Entry 1K8A (X-ray diffraction, 3.00 A resolution); this record covers chains A and C of the 30 polymer chains in the assembly.

[Chain A]
Molecule: 23S RRNA
Source organism: Haloarcula marismortui
Sequence (2922 nucleotides; each row starts with the number of its first residue):
     2 UUGGCUACUA UGCCAGCUGG UGGAUUGCUC GGCUCAGGCG CUGAUGAAGG ACGUGCCAAG
    62 CUGCGAUAAG CCAUGGGGAG CCGCACGGAG GCGAAGAACC AUGGAUUUCC GAAUGAGAAU
   122 CUCUCUAACA AUUGCUUCGC GCAAUGAGGA ACCCCGAGAA CUGAAACAUC UCAGUAUCGG
   182 GAGGAACAGA AAACGCAAUG UGAUGUCGUU AGUAACCGCG AGUGAACGCG AUACAGCCCA
   242 AACCGAAGCC CUCACGGGCA AUGUGGUGUC AGGGCUACCU CUCAUCAGCC GACCGUCUCG
   302 ACGAAGUCUC UUGGAACAGA GCGUGAUACA GGGUGACAAC CCCGUACUCG AGACCAGUAC
   362 GACGUGCGGU AGUGCCAGAG UAGCGGGGGU UGGAUAUCCC UCGCGAAUAA CGCAGGCAUC
   422 GACUGCGAAG GCUAAACACA ACCUGAGACC GAUAGUGAAC AAGUAGUGUG AACGAACGCU
   482 GCAAAGUACC CUCAGAAGGG AGGCGAAAUA GAGCAUGAAA UCAGUUGGCG AUCGAGCGAC
   542 AGGGCAUACA AGGUCCCUCG ACGAAUGACC GACGCGCGAG CGUCCAGUAA GACUCACGGG
   602 AAGCCGAUGU UCUGUCGUAC GUUUUGAAAA ACGAGCCAGG GAGUGUGUCU GCAUGGCAAG
   662 UCUAACCGGA GUAUCCGGGG AGGCACAGGG AAACCGACAU GGCCGCAGGG CUUUGCCCGA
   722 GGGCCGCCGU CUUCAAGGGC GGGGAGCCAU GUGGACACGA CCCGAAUCCG GACGAUCUAC
   782 GCAUGGACAA GAUGAAGCGU GCCGAAAGGC ACGUGGAAGU CUGUUAGAGU UGGUGUCCUA
   842 CAAUACCCUC UCGUGAUCUA UGUGUAGGGG UGAAAGGCCC AUCGAGUCCG GCAACAGCUG
   902 GUUCCAAUCG AAACAUGUCG AAGCAUGACC UCCGCCGAGG UAGUCUGUGA GGUAGAGCGA
   962 CCGAUUGGUG UGUCCGCCUC CGAGAGGAGU CGGCACACCU GUCAAACUCC AAACUUACAG
  1022 ACGCCGUUUG ACGCGGGGAU UCCGGUGCGC GGGGUAAGCC UGUGUACCAG GAGGGGAACA
  1082 ACCCAGAGAU AGGUUAAGGU CCCCAAGUGU GGAUUAAGUG UAAUCCUCUG AAGGUGGUCU
  1142 CGAGCCCUAG ACAGCCGGGA GGUGAGCUUA GAAGCAGCUA CCCUCUAAGA AAAGCGUAAC
  1202 AGCUUACCGG CCGAGGUUUG AGGCGCCCAA AAUGAUCGGG ACUCAAAUCC ACCACCGAGA
  1262 CCUGUCCGUA CCACUCAUAC UGGUAAUCGA GUAGAUUGGC GCUCUAAUUG GAUGGAAGUA
  1322 GGGGUGAAAA CUCCUAUGGA CCGAUUAGUG ACGAAAAUCC UGGCCAUAGU AGCAGCGAUA
  1382 GUCGGGUGAG AACCCCGACG GCCUAAUGGA UAAGGGUUCC UCAGCACUGC UGAUCAGCUG
  1442 AGGGUUAGCC GGUCCUAAGU CAUACCGCAA CUCGACUAUG ACGAAAUGGG AAACGGGUUA
  1502 AUAUUCCCGU GCCACUAUGC AGUGAAAGUU GACGCCCUGG GGUCGAUCAC GCUGGGCAUU
  1562 CGCCCAGUCG AACCGUCCAA CUCCGUGGAA GCCGUAAUGG CAGGAAGCGG ACGAACGGCG
  1622 GCAUAGGGAA ACGUGAUUCA ACCUGGGGCC CAUGAAAAGA CGAGCAUAGU GUCCGUACCG
  1682 AGAACCGACA CAGGUGUCCA UGGCGGCGAA AGCCAAGGCC UGUCGGGAGC AACCAACGUU
  1742 AGGGAAUUCG GCAAGUUAGU CCCGUACCUU CGGAAGAAGG GAUGCCUGCU CCGGAACGGA
  1802 GCAGGUCGCA GUGACUCGGA AGCUCGGACU GUCUAGUAAC AACAUAGGUG ACCGCAAAUC
  1862 CGCAAGGACU CGUACGGUCA CUGAAUCCUG CCCAGUGCAG GUAUCUGAAC ACCUCGUACA
  1922 AGAGGACGAA GGACCUGUCA ACGGCGGGGG UAACUAUGAC CCUCUUAAGG UAGCGUAGUA
  1982 CCUUGCCGCA UCAGUAGCGG CUUGCAUGAA UGGAUUAACC AGAGCUUCAC UGUCCCAACG
  2042 UUGGGCCCGG UGAACUGUAC AUUCCAGUGC GGAGUCUGGA GACACCCAGG GGGAAGCGAA
  2102 GACCCUAUGG AGCUUUACUG CAGGCUGUCG CUGAGACGUG GUCGCCGAUG UGCAGCAUAG
  2162 GUAGGAGACA CUACACAGGU ACCCGCGCUA GCGGGCCACC GAGUCAACAG UGAAAUACUA
  2222 CCCGUCGGUG ACUGCGACUC UCACUCCGGG AGGAGGACAC CGAUAGCCGG GCAGUUUGAC
  2282 UGGGGCGGUA CGCGCUCGAA AAGAUAUCGA GCGCGCCCUA UGGCUAUCUC AGCCGGGACA
  2342 GAGACCCGGC GAAGAGUGCA AGAGCAAAAG AUAGCUUGAC AGUGUUCUUC CCAACGAGGA
  2402 ACGCUGACGC GAAAGCGUGG UCUAGCGAAC CAAUUAGCCU GCUUGAUGCG GGCAAUUGAU
  2462 GACAGAAAAG CUACCCUAGG GAUAACAGAG UCGUCACUCG CAAGAGCACA UAUCGACCGA
  2522 GUGGCUUGCU ACCUCGAUGU CGGUUCCCUC CAUCCUGCCC GUGCAGAAGC GGGCAAGGGU
  2582 GAGGUUGUUC GCCUAUUAAA GGAGGUCGUG AGCUGGGUUU AGACCGUCGU GAGACAGGUC
  2642 GGCUGCUAUC UACUGGGUGU GUAAUGGUGU CUGACAAGAA CGACCGUAUA GUACGAGAGG
  2702 AACUACGGUU GGUGGCCACU GGUGUACCGG UUGUUCGAGA GAGCACGUGC CGGGUAGCCA
  2762 CGCCACACGG GGUAAGAGCU GAACGCAUCU AAGCUCGAAA CCCACUUGGA AAAGAGACAC
  2822 CGCCGAGGUC CCGCGUACAA GACGCGGUCG AUAGACUCGG GGUGUGCGCG UCGAGGUAAC
  2882 GAGACGUUAA GCCCACGAGC ACUAACAGAC CAAAGCCAUC AU
Not modelled in the structure: 2-9, 126-127, 715, 971-998, 1560, 1952-1963, 2137-2236, 2339-2343, 2665-2666, 2915-2923
Differences from the reference sequence: conflict C560 (U3155 in 3377779)
Glycans and other covalent adducts: carbomycin a (CAI) linked to A2103
Metal / ion sites: Mg2+ site 1 near G28 (its only coordinating residue here); Na+ site 1: C40, G41; Na+ site 2: G56, A59, G61; Na+ site 3: G66, U107, U108; Mg2+ site 2 near U115 (its only coordinating residue here); Na+ site 4: C141, G142; Na+ site 5 near U146 (its only coordinating residue here); Mg2+ site 3: C162, U2276; K+ site 1: C162, U163, U172; Mg2+ site 4: A165, A167, C168; Na+ site 6: A165, A166, A167; Mg2+ site 5: A166, G219; 57 more Na+ sites not listed; 98 more Mg2+ sites not listed; 1 more K+ sites not listed
Ligand contacts: carbomycin a (CAI): G2099, A2100, G2102, A2486, C2487, A2538, G2540, U2541, C2644, G2646

[Chain C]
Name: Ribosomal protein L2
Source organism: Haloarcula marismortui
UniProtKB: P20276 (RL2_HALMA); residue numbers follow UniProt; this construct covers 1-239
Sequence (239 residues; numbered 1 to 239; the number before each row is that of its first residue):
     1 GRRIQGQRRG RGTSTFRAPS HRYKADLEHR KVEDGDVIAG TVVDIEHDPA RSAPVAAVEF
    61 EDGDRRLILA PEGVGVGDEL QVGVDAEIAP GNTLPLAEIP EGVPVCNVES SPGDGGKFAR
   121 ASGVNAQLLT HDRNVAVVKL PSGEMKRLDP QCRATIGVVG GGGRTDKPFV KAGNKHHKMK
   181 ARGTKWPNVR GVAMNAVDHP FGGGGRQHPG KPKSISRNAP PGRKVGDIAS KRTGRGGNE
Not modelled in the structure: 238-239
Metal / ion sites: Mg2+ site 1: Asp26 (shared with C1872(A), G1873(A) of chain A); Mg2+ site 2 near Asn174 (its only coordinating residue here); Mg2+ site 3: Asn188 (shared with A1845(A), U1846(A), G1884(A) of chain A); Na+: Phe201, Gly203, His208; Mg2+ site 4: Gln207 (shared with U1883(A), U2012(A), G2013(A) of chain A)

[Chain A / chain C interface]
Residue-residue contacts (260; chain A residue first):
  C781(A) with Thr15(C), hydrogen bond to the sugar
  G782(A) with Ser14(C), hydrogen bond to the sugar; Thr15(C), hydrogen bond to the sugar
  C783(A) with Ser14(C), sugar contact; His21(C), hydrogen bond to the phosphate; Lys180(C), phosphate contact
  A784(A) with His21(C), salt bridge to the phosphate; Arg22(C), salt bridge to the phosphate
  G820(A) with Lys171(C), salt bridge to the phosphate; Ala172(C), hydrogen bond to the base; Gly173(C), hydrogen bond to the base
  A857(A) with Ala172(C), base contact; Gly173(C), phosphate contact; His176(C), sugar contact; His177(C), salt bridge to the phosphate; Trp186(C), base contact
  U866(A) with Arg11(C), hydrogen bond to the sugar; Thr13(C), sugar contact
  A867(A) with Arg11(C), salt bridge to the phosphate
  G870(A) with Arg3(C), salt bridge to the phosphate
  G871(A) with Arg2(C), hydrogen bond to the base; Arg3(C), salt bridge to the phosphate; Arg8(C), salt bridge to the phosphate; Arg11(C), hydrogen bond to the phosphate
  U872(A) with Arg2(C), hydrogen bond to the base; Arg8(C), hydrogen bond to the base; Thr13(C), hydrogen bond to the phosphate
  G873(A) with Arg2(C), base contact; Arg8(C), hydrogen bond to the base; Thr15(C), phosphate contact; Lys185(C), salt bridge to the phosphate; Asp198(C), hydrogen bond to the base
  A874(A) with Lys185(C), salt bridge to the phosphate; Pro187(C), sugar contact; Val189(C), sugar contact
  A875(A) with Val189(C), sugar contact; Ala193(C), hydrogen bond to the sugar; Met194(C), base contact; Asp198(C), base contact
  G877(A) with Asn195(C), hydrogen bond to the sugar; Val197(C), base contact
  G878(A) with Arg2(C), hydrogen bond to the base
  C879(A) with Arg2(C), base contact
  A886(A) with Gly1(C), hydrogen bond to the base; Arg2(C), base contact
  G1460(A) with Arg17(C), salt bridge to the phosphate
  C1652(A) with Ser52(C), hydrogen bond to the phosphate; Arg164(C), hydrogen bond to the base; Thr165(C), base contact; Lys167(C), hydrogen bond to the base; Phe169(C), stacking on the base; Lys178(C), hydrogen bond to the base
  A1653(A) with His47(C), salt bridge to the phosphate; Ser52(C), hydrogen bond to the phosphate; His177(C), stacking on the base; Lys178(C), sugar contact
  U1654(A) with Lys24(C), hydrogen bond to the sugar; His47(C), stacking on the base; Pro49(C), phosphate contact
  C1844(A) with Val189(C), phosphate contact; Arg190(C), salt bridge to the phosphate; Gln207(C), hydrogen bond to the phosphate
  A1845(A) with Pro187(C), phosphate contact; Asn188(C), phosphate contact; Val189(C), phosphate contact; Arg190(C), salt bridge to the phosphate
  U1846(A) with Ala172(C), hydrogen bond to the sugar; Trp186(C), sugar contact; Pro187(C), phosphate contact; Asn188(C), hydrogen bond to the phosphate
  A1847(A) with Phe169(C), hydrogen bond to the phosphate; Val170(C), hydrogen bond to the sugar; Lys171(C), sugar contact; Ala172(C), sugar contact; Lys175(C), salt bridge to the phosphate; Trp186(C), phosphate contact
  G1848(A) with Pro168(C), phosphate contact; Phe169(C), hydrogen bond to the phosphate
  U1850(A) with Arg235(C), hydrogen bond to the phosphate
  G1851(A) with Gly226(C), base contact; Asp227(C), hydrogen bond to the base; Thr233(C), sugar contact; Gly234(C), sugar contact; Arg235(C), salt bridge to the phosphate
  A1852(A) with Asp227(C), sugar contact; Ile228(C), hydrogen bond to the sugar; Ser230(C), phosphate contact; Lys231(C), phosphate contact; Arg232(C), sugar contact
  C1853(A) with Arg217(C), hydrogen bond to the sugar; Ile228(C), sugar contact; Ala229(C), sugar contact; Lys231(C), salt bridge to the phosphate
  C1854(A) with Lys231(C), salt bridge to the phosphate
  G1855(A) with Phe118(C), base contact; Leu140(C), base contact; Pro141(C), base contact; Ser142(C), hydrogen bond to the base; Glu144(C), hydrogen bond to the sugar; Lys146(C), hydrogen bond to the phosphate
  C1856(A) with Lys117(C), sugar contact; Lys146(C), salt bridge to the phosphate
  A1857(A) with Ser110(C), hydrogen bond to the phosphate; Lys117(C), phosphate contact
  A1859(A) with Arg217(C), hydrogen bond to the phosphate
  U1860(A) with Arg9(C), hydrogen bond to the base; Arg217(C), salt bridge to the phosphate; Lys224(C), salt bridge to the phosphate; Ile228(C), phosphate contact
  C1861(A) with Gly6(C), hydrogen bond to the sugar; Gln7(C), hydrogen bond to the sugar; Gly10(C), hydrogen bond to the sugar; Pro221(C), phosphate contact; Lys224(C), salt bridge to the phosphate
  C1862(A) with Arg3(C), hydrogen bond to the phosphate; Gln7(C), hydrogen bond to the phosphate; Gly10(C), sugar contact; Arg11(C), sugar contact; Pro221(C), phosphate contact
  G1863(A) with Arg3(C), salt bridge to the phosphate
  G1868(A) with Gly10(C), hydrogen bond to the base
  A1869(A) with Arg9(C), base contact; Gly12(C), sugar contact; Phe16(C), sugar contact; Arg17(C), phosphate contact
  C1870(A) with Arg9(C), hydrogen bond to the sugar; Phe16(C), sugar contact; Arg17(C), phosphate contact; Ala18(C), hydrogen bond to the phosphate; Gly183(C), phosphate contact
  U1871(A) with Ala18(C), sugar contact; Gly183(C), hydrogen bond to the phosphate
  C1872(A) with Ala18(C), phosphate contact; Ser20(C), hydrogen bond to the phosphate; Tyr23(C), base contact; Lys24(C), base contact; Ala25(C), hydrogen bond to the base; Asp26(C), hydrogen bond to the base; Ala50(C), sugar contact
  G1873(A) with Asp26(C), phosphate contact; Leu27(C), phosphate contact; Arg51(C), phosphate contact; Arg120(C), salt bridge to the phosphate
  U1874(A) with Arg51(C), salt bridge to the phosphate; Lys117(C), hydrogen bond to the sugar; Phe118(C), sugar contact; Ala119(C), hydrogen bond to the sugar; Arg120(C), salt bridge to the phosphate; Ala121(C), phosphate contact
  A1875(A) with Ala119(C), hydrogen bond to the phosphate; Arg120(C), hydrogen bond to the phosphate; Ala121(C), hydrogen bond to the phosphate; Val124(C), phosphate contact; Pro141(C), sugar contact; Ser142(C), hydrogen bond to the sugar
  C1876(A) with Ala121(C), sugar contact; Ser122(C), hydrogen bond to the sugar; Gly123(C), hydrogen bond to the base; Val124(C), base contact; Pro141(C), phosphate contact; Gly162(C), base contact; Gly163(C), hydrogen bond to the base; Arg164(C), hydrogen bond to the phosphate; Thr165(C), hydrogen bond to the sugar
  G1877(A) with Arg164(C), salt bridge to the phosphate
  G1878(A) with Arg182(C), salt bridge to the phosphate
  U1879(A) with Arg9(C), hydrogen bond to the phosphate; Gly183(C), phosphate contact; Thr184(C), hydrogen bond to the phosphate
  C1880(A) with Gly6(C), phosphate contact; Arg9(C), salt bridge to the phosphate; Val225(C), sugar contact; Gly226(C), hydrogen bond to the sugar
  A1881(A) with His199(C), salt bridge to the phosphate; Phe201(C), phosphate contact; Lys213(C), sugar contact; Val225(C), phosphate contact; Gly226(C), sugar contact
  C1882(A) with Arg190(C), phosphate contact; Gly191(C), hydrogen bond to the phosphate; Val192(C), hydrogen bond to the phosphate; Phe201(C), phosphate contact; Lys213(C), sugar contact
  U1883(A) with Arg190(C), salt bridge to the phosphate
  G1884(A) with Arg190(C), base contact
  G1898(A) with Pro212(C), sugar contact; Ser214(C), hydrogen bond to the sugar
  C1899(A) with Ser214(C), sugar contact; Ile215(C), phosphate contact; Ser216(C), sugar contact; Ala229(C), sugar contact; Ser230(C), hydrogen bond to the sugar
  A1900(A) with Ser216(C), phosphate contact; Arg217(C), hydrogen bond to the phosphate; Ala229(C), sugar contact; Ser230(C), sugar contact; Lys231(C), sugar contact
  G1938(A) with Lys231(C), hydrogen bond to the base
  U1939(A) with Arg232(C), hydrogen bond to the phosphate; Thr233(C), hydrogen bond to the sugar; Gly236(C), phosphate contact; Gly237(C), phosphate contact
  C1940(A) with Arg232(C), salt bridge to the phosphate; Thr233(C), sugar contact; Gly234(C), sugar contact; Arg235(C), phosphate contact; Gly236(C), hydrogen bond to the phosphate
  A1941(A) with Gly234(C), sugar contact; Arg235(C), base contact; Gly236(C), phosphate contact
  A1942(A) with Pro212(C), base contact; Lys213(C), salt bridge to the phosphate; Asp227(C), sugar contact; Thr233(C), hydrogen bond to the sugar; Gly234(C), hydrogen bond to the phosphate
  C1943(A) with Pro209(C), phosphate contact; Gly210(C), sugar contact; Lys211(C), sugar contact; Pro212(C), sugar contact
  G1944(A) with His208(C), salt bridge to the phosphate; Pro209(C), phosphate contact
  U2012(A) with Gln207(C), hydrogen bond to the sugar
  C2114(A) with Gly1(C), hydrogen bond to the phosphate; Ala196(C), phosphate contact; Val197(C), phosphate contact
  U2115(A) with Ala196(C), phosphate contact
  U2116(A) with Lys211(C), salt bridge to the phosphate
  A2123(A) with Pro220(C), base contact
  G2124(A) with Asn218(C), hydrogen bond to the base
  G2125(A) with Asn218(C), hydrogen bond to the sugar
  C2126(A) with Asn218(C), sugar contact
  C2248(A) with Ser111(C), hydrogen bond to the sugar; Pro112(C), hydrogen bond to the sugar
  G2249(A) with Gly113(C), sugar contact
  G2250(A) with Lys31(C), salt bridge to the phosphate; Glu33(C), base contact
  G2254(A) with Asp149(C), sugar contact
  A2255(A) with Asp149(C), sugar contact
  G2270(A) with Arg223(C), hydrogen bond to the phosphate
  G2271(A) with Arg223(C), salt bridge to the phosphate
  G2272(A) with Pro220(C), base contact; Pro221(C), sugar contact; Gly222(C), sugar contact; Arg223(C), salt bridge to the phosphate
  C2273(A) with Gly1(C), hydrogen bond to the phosphate
  C2625(A) with Gly205(C), phosphate contact; Gln207(C), phosphate contact
  C2626(A) with Arg206(C), phosphate contact
  C2629(A) with Arg206(C), base contact
  G2630(A) with Arg206(C), hydrogen bond to the base; His208(C), base contact
  U2631(A) with Gly210(C), sugar contact
  G2632(A) with His208(C), phosphate contact; Gly210(C), sugar contact
  A2633(A) with Gly202(C), phosphate contact; Gly203(C), phosphate contact; Gly204(C), hydrogen bond to the phosphate
  G2634(A) with Gly203(C), phosphate contact; Gly204(C), hydrogen bond to the phosphate; Gly205(C), hydrogen bond to the base
Also at the interface, not in a pair above, chain A (102 interface residues in all): U858, G865, A876, A1459, C1651, G1655, A1843, U2117, A2274, U2628
Also at the interface, not in a pair above, chain C (124 interface residues in all): Gln5, Val32, Asp114, Ala181, Pro200

[In short]
Chain A and chain C form an interface of 102 and 124 residues respectively, with 89 hydrogen bonds, 38 salt
bridges and 3 aromatic stacking contacts. Among the polar pairs are G820(A)-Ala172(C), G820(A)-Gly173(C) and
G871(A)-Arg2(C). Covalently linked carbomycin a: at A2103(A).
Chain A is 23S RRNA and chain C is Ribosomal protein L2, both from Haloarcula marismortui; the structure,
Co-crystal structure of Carbomycin A bound to the 50S ribosomal subunit of Haloarcula marismortui, was
determined by X-ray diffraction together with 1K9M, 1KD1 and 1M1K from the same study.
